Entry 7E93 (electron microscopy, 6.54 A resolution (low resolution: residue-level contacts below are approximate; hydrogen-bond / salt-bridge calls are withheld)); this record covers chains A and B of the 22 polymer chains in the assembly.

[Chain A]
Name: TRAPP-associated protein TCA17
From: Saccharomyces cerevisiae (strain ATCC 204508 / S288c)
UniProtKB: P32613 (TCA17_YEAST); residues 1-152 here = UniProt positions 1-152
Amino-acid sequence (152 residues; row label = number of the first residue in the row):
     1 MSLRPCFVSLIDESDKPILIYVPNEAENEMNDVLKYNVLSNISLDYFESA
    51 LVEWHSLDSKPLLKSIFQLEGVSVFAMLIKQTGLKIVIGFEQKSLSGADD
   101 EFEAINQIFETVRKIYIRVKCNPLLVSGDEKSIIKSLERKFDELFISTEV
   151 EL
Unresolved in the structure: 1-2

[Chain B]
Name: Trafficking protein particle complex subunit 33
From: Saccharomyces cerevisiae (strain ATCC 204508 / S288c)
UniProtKB: Q99394 (TRS33_YEAST); numbering as in UniProt (aligned over 1-268)
Amino-acid sequence (268 residues; each row starts with the number of its first residue):
     1 MSSTHSNNVGHPQSSPQGPLTEQQRAQQQYQIFENSLPKVSQSVYQMLLN
    51 EMVPLAMGIERQISGDVISSDSNVTSENGNINNMIKRLKIEEHHTVDIIR
   101 SHNLIHELYKADEEEKEKVLARLRNIGFQIGLKLSELLIFSNNPNLKFKE
   151 MDLLLIMKFICRDVWKQIFGKQIDNLKTNHRGTFYLLDYDYRPIQSFSLE
   201 EDAKNEELKMIEPFLEIPVGIIRGVLSSLGYSSEEVICLASFIDRPTDRP
   251 KTAFPKGVSFHVQVTMPQ
Unresolved in the structure: 1-33, 63-86, 246-256, 264-268

[Interface between chain A and chain B]
Contacting residue pairs - 23 pairs, chain A then chain B:
  Asn24(A) - His180(B)
  Glu27(A) - His180(B)
  Asn28(A) - His180(B)
  Arg118(A) - Ser241(B)
  Leu124(A) - Glu212(B)
  Arg139(A) - Tyr185(B)
  Arg139(A) - His261(B)
  Asp142(A) - Asn179(B)
  Glu143(A) - Tyr185(B)
  Ile146(A) - Asn179(B)
  Ser147(A) - Lys177(B)
  Ser147(A) - Thr178(B)
  Ser147(A) - Asn179(B)
  Ser147(A) - Tyr185(B)
  Glu149(A) - Thr178(B)
  Glu149(A) - His180(B)
  Glu149(A) - Arg181(B)
  Val150(A) - Lys158(B)
  Val150(A) - Leu176(B)
  Val150(A) - Lys177(B)
  Val150(A) - Thr178(B)
  Glu151(A) - Leu176(B)
  Glu151(A) - Lys177(B)
Other interface residues (no listed pair), chain A (14 interface residues in all): Lys140
Other interface residues (no listed pair), chain B (15 interface residues in all): Leu208, Cys238, Leu239, Ala240

[Summary]
Chain A and chain B form an interface of 14 and 15 residues respectively.
Here chain A is TRAPP-associated protein TCA17 and chain B is Trafficking protein particle complex subunit 33,
both from Saccharomyces cerevisiae (strain ATCC 204508 / S288c). Entry 7E93 (Intact TRAPPII (state III)) was
determined by electron microscopy (same publication as 7E2C, 7E2D, 7E8S, 7E8T, 7E94 and 7EA3).
